PDB entry 7VGR | electron microscopy, 2.70 A resolution | chains C and B of the 6 polymer chains in the assembly

# Chain C
Protein: YN7756_1 Fab light chain
Source organism: Mus musculus
Notes: antibody fragment or engineered binder
Chain sequence (218 residues; numbered 1 to 218; the number before each row is that of its first residue):
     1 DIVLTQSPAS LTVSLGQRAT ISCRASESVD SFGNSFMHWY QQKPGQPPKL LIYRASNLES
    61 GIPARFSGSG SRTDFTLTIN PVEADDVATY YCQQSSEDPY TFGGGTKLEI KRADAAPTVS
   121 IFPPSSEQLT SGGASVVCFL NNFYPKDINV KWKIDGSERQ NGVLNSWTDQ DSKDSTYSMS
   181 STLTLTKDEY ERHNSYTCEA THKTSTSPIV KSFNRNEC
Disulfide bonds: Cys23-Cys92, Cys138-Cys198

# Chain B
Protein: Membrane protein
Source organism: Severe acute respiratory syndrome coronavirus 2
Reference sequence: P0DTC5 (VME1_SARS2); numbering as in UniProt (aligned over 1-222)
Chain sequence (246 residues; numbered -23 to 222; the number before each row is that of its first residue; numbers below 1 keep their minus sign (Met-23 is residue -23)):
   -23 MHHHHHHHHD YKDDDDKENL YFQGMADSNG TITVEELKKL LEQWNLVIGF LFLTWICLLQ
    37 FAYANRNRFL YIIKLIFLWL LWPVTLACFV LAAVYRINWI TGGIAIAMAC LVGLMWLSYF
    97 IASFRLFART RSMWSFNPET NILLNVPLHG TILTRPLLES ELVIGAVILR GHLRIAGHHL
   157 GRCDIKDLPK EITVATSRTL SYYKLGASQR VAGDSGFAAY SRYRIGNYKL NTDHSSSSDN
   217 IALLVQ
Disordered / not traced: -23 to 8, 207-222
Construct notes: expression tag (-23 to 0)

# How chain C and chain B interact
Pairs across the interface (5; chain C residue first):
  Tyr53(C) - Arg146(B)
  Arg54(C) - His148(B)
  Asn57(C) - Arg158(B)
  Glu59(C) - Arg146(B)  salt bridge
  Ser60(C) - Asp190(B)

# Overview
5 residues of chain C and 4 residues of chain B are in contact; the contacts include 1 salt bridge. The
salt-bridged pair is Glu59(C)-Arg146(B).
Here chain C is YN7756_1 Fab light chain (Mus musculus) and chain B is Membrane protein (Severe acute
respiratory syndrome coronavirus 2). Entry 7VGR (SARS-CoV-2 M protein dimer (long form) in complex with
YN7756_1 Fab) was determined by electron microscopy, deposited together with 7VGS.
